Entry 7L6V (X-ray diffraction, 2.01 A resolution); this record covers chains A and F of the 6 polymer chains in the assembly.

== Chain A ==
Name: BoNT/A
Organism: Clostridium botulinum
Notes: EC 3.4.24.69
UniProtKB: Q7B8V4 (Q7B8V4_CLOBO); residue numbers follow UniProt; this construct covers 1-420
Chain sequence (425 residues; numbered -4 to 420; the number before each row is that of its first residue; numbers below 1 keep their minus sign (Gly-4 is residue -4)):
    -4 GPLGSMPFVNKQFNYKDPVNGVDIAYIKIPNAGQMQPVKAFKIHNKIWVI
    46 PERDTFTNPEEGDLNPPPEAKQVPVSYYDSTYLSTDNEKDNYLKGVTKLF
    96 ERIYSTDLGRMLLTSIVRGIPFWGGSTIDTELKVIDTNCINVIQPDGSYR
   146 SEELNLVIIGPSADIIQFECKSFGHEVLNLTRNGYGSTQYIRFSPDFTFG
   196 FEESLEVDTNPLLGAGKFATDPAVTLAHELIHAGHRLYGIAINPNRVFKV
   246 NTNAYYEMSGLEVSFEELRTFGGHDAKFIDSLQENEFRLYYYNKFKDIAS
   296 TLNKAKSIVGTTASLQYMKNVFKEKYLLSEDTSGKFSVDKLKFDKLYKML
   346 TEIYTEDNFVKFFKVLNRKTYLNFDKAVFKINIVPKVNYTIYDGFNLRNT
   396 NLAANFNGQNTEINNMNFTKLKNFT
Disordered / not traced: -4 to -1, 248-250
Sequence notes: expression tag (-4 to 0)
Metal / ion sites: Zn2+: His223, His227, Glu262

== Chain F ==
Name: Jpu-D12
Organism: Vicugna pacos
Chain sequence (130 residues; row label = number of the first residue in the row; numbers below 1 keep their minus sign (Gly-4 is residue -4)):
    -4 GPLGSQLQLVESGGGTVQPGGTLRLSCAASGFTLDEYAIGWFRQAPGKER
    46 EGVSCISSSASISYADSVKGRFTISRDNAKNTVYLTMNSLKPEDTGVYYC
    96 ARAFLACGPVAGWGTEYDYWGQGTQVTVSS
Disordered / not traced: -4 to -1
Disulfide bonds: Cys22-Cys95, Cys50-Cys102

== Chain A / chain F interface ==
Pairs across the interface (39; chain A residue first):
  Met1(A) with Phe27(F); Thr28(F)
  Asn5(A) with Gly26(F), hydrogen bond (side chain-backbone)
  His39(A) with Glu31(F), salt bridge
  Asn40(A) with Glu31(F), hydrogen bond; Tyr32(F), hydrogen bond; Phe99(F)
  Lys41(A) with Phe99(F)
  Arg105(A) with Asp30(F), salt bridge
  Val112(A) with Glu31(F); Phe99(F), hydrophobic
  Arg113(A) with Asp30(F); Ser53(F), hydrogen bond; Leu100(F)
  Ile115(A) with Phe99(F), hydrophobic; Leu100(F), hydrophobic
  Thr307(A) with Gly109(F); Thr110(F), hydrogen bond
  Ala308(A) with Thr110(F), hydrogen bond (backbone-side chain); Glu111(F)
  Ser309(A) with Pro104(F); Gly107(F); Gly109(F); Glu111(F), hydrogen bond
  Gln311(A) with Pro104(F)
  Tyr312(A) with Phe99(F), hydrogen bond (side chain-backbone); Ala101(F); Cys102(F); Glu111(F)
  Asn315(A) with Ala101(F); Cys102(F), hydrogen bond (side chain-backbone)
  Val316(A) with Ala101(F)
  Lys318(A) with Ser56(F), hydrogen bond
  Glu319(A) with Ser52(F), hydrogen bond; Ser53(F), hydrogen bond; Ser54(F), hydrogen bond; Ser56(F); Leu100(F); Ala101(F)
Other interface residues (no listed pair), chain A (19 interface residues in all): Tyr99
Other interface residues (no listed pair), chain F (23 interface residues in all): Ser0, Ala98, Gly103, Trp108
Interface features reported in the paper:
  - specific contacts: His39(A)-Glu31(F) (salt bridge), Asn40(A)-Glu31(F) (hydrogen bond), Leu100(F)-Ile115(A)
  - interface residues, chain A: Asp102(A), Val112(A), Arg113(A), Ile115(A), Leu310(A), Val316(A)
  - interface residues, chain F: Phe99(F), Leu100(F)

== In short ==
19 residues of chain A face 23 of chain F across their interface, with 13 hydrogen bonds and 2 salt bridges.
Polar pairs include His39(A)-Glu31(F), Arg105(A)-Asp30(F) and Asn5(A)-Gly26(F). The paper describes a salt
bridge between His39(A) and Glu31(F); a hydrogen bond between Asn40(A) and Glu31(F); a contact between
Leu100(F) and Ile115(A). From the paper: interface residues Asp102(A), Val112(A) and Phe99(F) among others.
Chain A is BoNT/A (Clostridium botulinum) and chain F is Jpu-D12 (Vicugna pacos); the structure, Crystal
structure of BoNT/A-LC-JPU-A5-JPU-C1-JPU-H7-JPU-D12-ciA-F12, was determined by X-ray diffraction, deposited
together with 7T5F, 7LZP and 7NA9.
